Entry 6FYM (X-ray diffraction, 2.15 A resolution); this record covers chain A.

# Chain A
Protein: Poly [ADP-ribose] polymerase 14
Source organism: Homo sapiens
Notes: EC 2.4.2.30
UniProtKB: Q460N5 (PAR14_HUMAN); residue numbers follow UniProt; this construct covers 1611-1801
Sequence (193 residues; numbered 1609 to 1801; the number before each row is that of its first residue):
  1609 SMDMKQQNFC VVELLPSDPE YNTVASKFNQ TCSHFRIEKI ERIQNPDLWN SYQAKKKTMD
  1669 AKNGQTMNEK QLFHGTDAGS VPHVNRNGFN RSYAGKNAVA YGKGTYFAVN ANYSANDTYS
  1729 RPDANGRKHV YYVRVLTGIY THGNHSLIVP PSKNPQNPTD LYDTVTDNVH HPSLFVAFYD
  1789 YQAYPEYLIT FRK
Not modelled in the structure: 1609-1612
Sequence notes: expression tag (1609-1610)
Small-molecule neighbours: EBB (7,8-dimethyl-2-(pyrimidin-2-ylsulfanylmethyl)-3H-quinazolin-4-one): His-1682, Gly-1683, Thr-1684, Asp-1685, Ser-1688, Tyr-1701, Ala-1702, Gly-1703, Asn-1705, Val-1707, Tyr-1714, Tyr-1721, Ser-1722, Tyr-1727, Leu-1782

# In short
Chain A binds compound EBB.
Chain A is Poly [ADP-ribose] polymerase 14 (Homo sapiens); the structure, Human PARP14 (ARTD8), catalytic
fragment in complex with inhibitor ITK1, was determined by X-ray diffraction together with 6FZM from the same
study.
